PDB entry 3TPU | X-ray diffraction, 3.10 A resolution | chains A and I of the 4 polymer chains in the assembly

Chain A:
Name: 42F3 alpha
From: Mus musculus, Homo sapiens
Chain sequence (211 residues; row label = number of the first residue in the row; numbers below 1 keep their minus sign (Ser-3 is residue -3)):
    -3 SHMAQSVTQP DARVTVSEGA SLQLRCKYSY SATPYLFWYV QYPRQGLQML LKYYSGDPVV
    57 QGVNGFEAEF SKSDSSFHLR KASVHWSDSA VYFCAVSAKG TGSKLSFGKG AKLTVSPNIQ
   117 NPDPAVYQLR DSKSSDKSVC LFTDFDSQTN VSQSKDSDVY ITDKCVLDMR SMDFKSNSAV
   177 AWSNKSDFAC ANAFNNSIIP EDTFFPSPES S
Disordered / not traced: -3 to -1, 131-132, 207
Cystine bridges: Cys22-Cys90, Cys136-Cys186

Chain I:
Name: H2-Ld SBM2
From: Mus musculus
Chain sequence (180 residues; numbered 0 to 179; the number before each row is that of its first residue; numbering starts at 0):
     0 MGPHSMRYYE TATSRRGLGE PRYTSVGYVD DKEFVRFDSD AENPRYEPQV PWMEQEGPEY
    60 WERITQVAKG QEQWFRVNLR TLLGYYNQSA GGTHTLQRMY GCDVGSDGRL LRGYEQFAYD
   120 GCDYIALNED LRTWTAADMA AQITRRKWEQ AGAAEYYRAY LEGECVEWLH RYLKNGNATL
Disordered / not traced: 0, 17-18, 176-179
Cystine bridges: Cys101-Cys164

Interface between chain A and chain I:
Residue-residue contacts (18; chain A residue first):
  Ala28(A) with Glu163(I)
  Thr29(A) with Ala158(I); Glu163(I), hydrogen bond (backbone-side chain)
  Tyr31(A) with Tyr155(I), hydrogen bond (side chain-backbone); Ala158(I)
  Lys48(A) with Ala150(I)
  Tyr50(A) with Ala150(I); Gly151(I); Glu154(I); Tyr155(I), hydrophobic; Ala158(I)
  Ser51(A) with Glu154(I), hydrogen bond (side chain-backbone); Arg157(I); Ala158(I)
  Gly52(A) with Arg157(I)
  Lys95(A) with Arg62(I), hydrogen bond (backbone-side chain); Glu163(I), salt bridge
  Gly96(A) with Val66(I)
Also at the interface, not in a pair above, chain I (11 interface residues in all): Gln149, Tyr159

Summary:
9 residues of chain A and 11 residues of chain I are in contact, with 4 hydrogen bonds and 1 salt bridge.
Polar contacts include Lys95(A)-Glu163(I), Thr29(A)-Glu163(I) and Tyr31(A)-Tyr155(I).
Here chain A is 42F3 alpha (Mus musculus, Homo sapiens) and chain I is H2-Ld SBM2 (Mus musculus). Entry 3TPU
(42F3 p5E8/H2-Ld complex) was determined by X-ray diffraction (same publication as 3TF7, 3TFK and 3TJH).
